PDB entry 5NQK | X-ray diffraction, 3.25 A resolution | chains H and A of the 5 polymer chains in the assembly

== Chain H ==
Protein: HLA class I histocompatibility antigen, A-2 alpha chain
Organism: Homo sapiens
Notes: engineered mutation(s): A245V
UniProtKB: P01892 (1A02_HUMAN); residues 1-276 here correspond to UniProt positions 25-300 (UniProt number = residue number + 24)
Amino-acid sequence (276 residues; row label = number of the first residue in the row):
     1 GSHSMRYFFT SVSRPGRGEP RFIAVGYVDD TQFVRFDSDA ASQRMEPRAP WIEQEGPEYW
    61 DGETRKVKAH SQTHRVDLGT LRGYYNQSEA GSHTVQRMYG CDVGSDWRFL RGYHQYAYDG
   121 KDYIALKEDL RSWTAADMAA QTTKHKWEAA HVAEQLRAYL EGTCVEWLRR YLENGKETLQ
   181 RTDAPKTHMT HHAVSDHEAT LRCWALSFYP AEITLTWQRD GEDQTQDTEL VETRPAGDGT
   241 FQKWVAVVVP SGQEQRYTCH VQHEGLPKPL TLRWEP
Disordered / not traced: 276
Construct notes: conflict Val245 (Ala269 in P01892)
Cystine bridges: Cys101-Cys164, Cys203-Cys259

== Chain A ==
Protein: T-cell receptor alpha variable 12-2, T-cell receptor alpha joining 45, T-cell receptor alpha chain C region
Organism: Homo sapiens
UniProtKB: chimeric construct of A0A075B6T6, A0A075B6X0, A0A1B0GUM0: residues -1 to 91 from A0A075B6T6 (A0A075B6T6_HUMAN) positions 20-112 (UniProt number = residue number + 21); residues 92-108 from A0A075B6X0 positions 4-20 (UniProt number = residue number - 88); residues 109-202 from A0A1B0GUM0 positions 111-204 (UniProt number = residue number + 2)
Amino-acid sequence (211 residues; row label = number of the first residue in the row; numbers below 1 keep their minus sign (Met-1 is residue -1)):
    -1 MQQKEVEQNS GPLSVPEGAI ASLNCTYSDR GSQSFFWYRQ YSGKSPELIM SIYSNGDKED
    59 GRFTAQLNKA SQYVSLLIRD SQPSDSATYL CAGGGGADGL TFGKGTHLII QPYIQNPDPA
   119 VYQLRDSKSS DKSVCLFTDF DSQTNVSQSK DSDVYITDKC VLDMRSMDFK SNSAVAWSNK
   179 SDFACANAFN NSIIPEDTFF PSPENDGGGC K
Disordered / not traced: -1 to 2, 200-209
Construct notes: initiating methionine (-1); conflict Ser49 (Phe70 in A0A075B6T6), Gly91 (Val112 in A0A075B6T6); engineered mutation Cys158 (Thr160 in A0A1B0GUM0); expression tag (203-209)
Cystine bridges: Cys23-Cys89, Cys133-Cys183
Swiss-Prot annotation at these positions:
  - glycosylation: Asn22 (N-linked (GlcNAc...) asparagine)

== Chain H / chain A interface ==
Residue-residue contacts (14; chain H residue first):
  Arg65(H) - Gly94(A)
  Arg65(H) - Ala95(A)  hydrogen bond (side chain-backbone)
  Arg65(H) - Asp96(A)
  Lys66(H) - Gly29(A)
  Lys66(H) - Gln31(A)
  Lys66(H) - Gly93(A)
  Lys66(H) - Gly94(A)
  Ala69(H) - Ala95(A)  hydrophobic
  Gln155(H) - Tyr51(A)  hydrogen bond
  Ala158(H) - Tyr51(A)  hydrophobic
  Tyr159(H) - Gln31(A)
  Thr163(H) - Gln31(A)
  Thr163(H) - Lys67(A)
  Glu166(H) - Lys67(A)  salt bridge
Also at the interface, not in a pair above, chain H (10 interface residues in all): Gly62, Trp167
Also at the interface, not in a pair above, chain A (10 interface residues in all): Arg28, Ser52

== Overview ==
The chain H/chain A interface involves 10 residues from each chain; the contacts include 2 hydrogen bonds and
1 salt bridge. Polar contacts include Glu166(H)-Lys67(A), Arg65(H)-Ala95(A) and Gln155(H)-Tyr51(A).
Chain H is HLA class I histocompatibility antigen, A-2 alpha chain and chain A is T-cell receptor alpha
variable 12-2, T-cell receptor alpha joining 45, T-cell receptor alpha chain C region, both from Homo sapiens;
the structure, human 199.16 TCR in complex with Melan-A/MART-1 (26-35) peptide and HLA-A2, was determined by
X-ray diffraction.
